Entry 4RIU (X-ray diffraction, 1.65 A resolution); this record covers chain A.

# Chain A
Molecule: Carbonic anhydrase 2
From: Homo sapiens
Notes: EC 4.2.1.1
UniProt: P00918 (CAH2_HUMAN); the author numbering skips numbers that UniProt does not, so the offset changes along the chain: 1-125 = UniProt 1-125; 127-261 = UniProt 126-260
Sequence (260 residues; row label = number of the first residue in the row; note: 1 number in that range is skipped by the numbering (no residue carries it; nothing is unmodelled there)):
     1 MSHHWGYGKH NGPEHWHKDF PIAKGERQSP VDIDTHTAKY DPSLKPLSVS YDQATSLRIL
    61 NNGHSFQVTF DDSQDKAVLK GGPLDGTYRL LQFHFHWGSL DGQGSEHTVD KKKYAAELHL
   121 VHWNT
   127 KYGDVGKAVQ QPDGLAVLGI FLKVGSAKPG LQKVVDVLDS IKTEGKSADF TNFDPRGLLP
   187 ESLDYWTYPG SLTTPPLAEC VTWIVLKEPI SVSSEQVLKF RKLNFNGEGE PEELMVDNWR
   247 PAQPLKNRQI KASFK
Not modelled in the structure: 1-2
Construct notes: engineered mutation Ser65 (Ala in P00918), Gln67 (Asn in P00918), Thr69 (Glu in P00918), Leu91 (Ile in P00918), Val131 (Phe130 in P00918), Glu170 (Lys169 in P00918), Ala204 (Leu203 in P00918)
Swiss-Prot annotation at these positions:
  - active site: His64 (Proton donor/acceptor)
  - binding site (Zn(2+)): His94, His96, His119
  - binding site (substrate): Thr199, Thr200
  - site: Tyr7 (Fine-tunes the proton-transfer properties of H-64), Asn62 (Fine-tunes the proton-transfer properties of H-64), Gln92 (Involved in the binding of some activators, including histamine and L-histidine)
  - modified residue: Ser2 (N-acetylserine), Ser166 (Phosphoserine), Ser173 (Phosphoserine)
Ion coordination: Zn2+: His94, His96, His119 (together with 3QR)
Ligand contacts: 3QR ([1-(1,1-dioxido-3-oxo-2,3-dihydro-1,2-benzothiazol-6-yl)-1H-1,2,3-triazol-4-yl]methyl alpha-L-idopyranoside): Gln67, Thr69, Leu91, Gln92, His94, His96, Glu106, His119, Val121, Val131, Val135, Leu141, Val143, Ser197, Leu198, Thr199, Thr200, Trp209
Reported in the primary citation:
  - binding site for 3QR: His64, Gln67, Leu91, Gln92, Leu198
  - specificity-determining residues: Leu91, Val131 (proposed by the authors, not directly observed)

# Summary
Chain A binds compound 3QR. His94, His96 and His119 coordinate Zn2+. Curated annotation (UniProt) lists
active-site residue His64, 3 Zn2+-binding residues and substrate-binding residues Thr199 and Thr200. From the
paper: a binding site for 3QR at His64, Gln67 and Leu91 among others; specificity determinants Leu91 and
Val131.
Chain A is Carbonic anhydrase 2 (Homo sapiens); the structure, A Carbonic Anhydrase IX Mimic in Complex with a
Saccharin-Based Inhibitor, was determined by X-ray diffraction, deposited together with 4RIV.
